PDB entry 8QCA | electron microscopy, 2.84 A resolution | chains A and C of the 6 polymer chains in the assembly

# Chain A
Protein: Antiviral helicase SKI2
Organism: Saccharomyces cerevisiae
Notes: EC 3.6.4.13
UniProt: P35207 (SKI2_YEAST); numbering as in UniProt (aligned over 1-1287)
Sequence (1287 residues; numbered 1 to 1287; the number before each row is that of its first residue):
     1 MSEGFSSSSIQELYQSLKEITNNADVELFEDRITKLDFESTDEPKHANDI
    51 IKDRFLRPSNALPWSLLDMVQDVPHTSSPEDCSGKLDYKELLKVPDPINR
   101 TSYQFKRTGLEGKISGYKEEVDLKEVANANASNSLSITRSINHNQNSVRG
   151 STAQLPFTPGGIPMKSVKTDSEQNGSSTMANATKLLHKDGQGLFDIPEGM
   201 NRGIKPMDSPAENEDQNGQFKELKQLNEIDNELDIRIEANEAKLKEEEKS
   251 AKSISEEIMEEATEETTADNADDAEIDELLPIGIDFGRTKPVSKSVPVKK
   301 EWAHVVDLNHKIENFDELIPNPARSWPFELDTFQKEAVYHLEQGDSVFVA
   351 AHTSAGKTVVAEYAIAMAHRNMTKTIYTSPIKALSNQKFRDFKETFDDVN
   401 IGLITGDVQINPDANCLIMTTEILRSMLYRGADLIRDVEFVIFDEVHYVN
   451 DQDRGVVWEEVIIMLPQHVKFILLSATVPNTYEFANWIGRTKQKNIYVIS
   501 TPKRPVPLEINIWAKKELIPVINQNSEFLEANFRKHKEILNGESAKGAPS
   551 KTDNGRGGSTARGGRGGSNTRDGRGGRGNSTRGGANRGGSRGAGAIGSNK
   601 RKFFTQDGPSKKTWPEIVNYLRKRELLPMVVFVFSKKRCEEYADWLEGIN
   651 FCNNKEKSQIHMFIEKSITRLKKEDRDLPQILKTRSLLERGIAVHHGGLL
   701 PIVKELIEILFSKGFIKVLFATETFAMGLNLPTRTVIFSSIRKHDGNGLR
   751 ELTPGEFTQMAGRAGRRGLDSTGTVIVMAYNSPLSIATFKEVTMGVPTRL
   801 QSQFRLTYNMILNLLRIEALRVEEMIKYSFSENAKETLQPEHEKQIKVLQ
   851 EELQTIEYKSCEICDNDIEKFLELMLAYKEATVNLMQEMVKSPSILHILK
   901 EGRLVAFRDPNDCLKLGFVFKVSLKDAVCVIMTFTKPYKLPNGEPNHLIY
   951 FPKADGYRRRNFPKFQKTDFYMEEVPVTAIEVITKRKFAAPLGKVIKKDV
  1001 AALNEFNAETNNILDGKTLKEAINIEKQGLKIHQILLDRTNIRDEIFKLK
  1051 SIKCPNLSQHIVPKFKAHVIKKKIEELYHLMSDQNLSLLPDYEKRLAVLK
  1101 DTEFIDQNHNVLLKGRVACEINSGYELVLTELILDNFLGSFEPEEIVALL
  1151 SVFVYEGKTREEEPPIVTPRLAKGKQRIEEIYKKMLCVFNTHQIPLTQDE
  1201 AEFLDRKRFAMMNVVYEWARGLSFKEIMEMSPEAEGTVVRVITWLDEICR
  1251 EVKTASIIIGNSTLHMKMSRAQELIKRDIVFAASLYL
Disordered / not traced: 1-7, 25-27, 40-44, 75-87, 122-128, 163-184, 208-300, 309-318, 452-454, 542-606, 833-1086
UniProt features mapped onto this chain:
  - region: Arg-556 to Arg-577 (RNA-binding RGG-box)
  - motif: Asp-444 to His-447 (DEVH box)
  - binding site (ATP): Ala-351 to Thr-358
  - modified residue: Ser-209 (Phosphoserine)

# Chain C
Protein: Antiviral protein SKI8
Organism: Saccharomyces cerevisiae
UniProt: Q02793 (SKI8_YEAST); residue numbers follow UniProt; this construct covers 1-397
Sequence (397 residues; row label = number of the first residue in the row):
     1 MSKVFIATANAGKAHDADIFSVSACNSFTVSCSGDGYLKVWDNKLLDNEN
    51 PKDKSYSHFVHKSGLHHVDVLQAIERDAFELCLVATTSFSGDLLFYRITR
   101 EDETKKVIFEKLDLLDSDMKKHSFWALKWGASNDRLLSHRLVATDVKGTT
   151 YIWKFHPFADESNSLTLNWSPTLELQGTVESPMTPSQFATSVDISERGLI
   201 ATGFNNGTVQISELSTLRPLYNFESQHSMINNSNSIRSVKFSPQGSLLAI
   251 AHDSNSFGCITLYETEFGERIGSLSVPTHSSQASLGEFAHSSWVMSLSFN
   301 DSGETLCSAGWDGKLRFWDVKTKERITTLNMHCDDIEIEEDILAVDEHGD
   351 SLAEPGVFDVKFLKKGWRSGMGADLNESLCCVCLDRSIRWFREAGGK
Disordered / not traced: 1, 160-166, 280-284

# Interface between chain A and chain C
Residue-residue contacts (40):
  Gln-11(A) / Val-146(C)
  Gln-11(A) / Lys-147(C)
  Tyr-14(A) / Ser-123(C)
  Tyr-14(A) / Val-146(C)  hydrophobic
  Tyr-14(A) / Phe-188(C)
  Gln-15(A) / Lys-121(C)  hydrogen bond (side chain-backbone)
  Leu-17(A) / Phe-89(C)
  Leu-17(A) / Ser-90(C)
  Lys-18(A) / Ser-90(C)
  Lys-18(A) / Gly-91(C)  hydrogen bond (side chain-backbone)
  Lys-18(A) / Asp-92(C)  salt bridge
  Lys-18(A) / Lys-120(C)
  Lys-18(A) / His-122(C)  hydrogen bond (side chain-backbone)
  Lys-18(A) / Ser-123(C)
  Ile-20(A) / His-61(C)
  Asn-22(A) / Phe-59(C)
  Asn-22(A) / Val-60(C)  hydrogen bond (side chain-backbone)
  Asn-22(A) / Lys-62(C)  hydrogen bond (side chain-backbone)
  Phe-29(A) / Asp-16(C)
  Phe-29(A) / Asp-35(C)
  Asn-411(A) / Gly-396(C)
  Lys-666(A) / Asn-48(C)
  Thr-669(A) / Glu-337(C)  hydrogen bond
  Arg-670(A) / Ile-6(C)
  Leu-671(A) / Asp-335(C)
  Lys-672(A) / His-332(C)
  Lys-672(A) / Asp-334(C)
  Lys-672(A) / Asp-335(C)
  Lys-673(A) / Asp-334(C)  hydrogen bond (backbone-backbone)
  Lys-673(A) / Glu-339(C)
  Arg-676(A) / Asp-335(C)  hydrogen bond (side chain-backbone)
  Arg-676(A) / Ile-336(C)
  Ser-1269(A) / Pro-277(C)
  Glu-1273(A) / Arg-316(C)  salt bridge
  Glu-1273(A) / Arg-325(C)  salt bridge
  Glu-1273(A) / Thr-328(C)  hydrogen bond
  Ala-1283(A) / Val-4(C)  hydrophobic
  Ala-1283(A) / Ile-6(C)  hydrophobic
  Leu-1287(A) / Arg-392(C)
  Leu-1287(A) / Gly-395(C)
Also at the interface, not in a pair above, chain A (32 interface residues in all): Ile-10, Arg-32, Trp-64, His-143, Val-408, Gln-409, Ile-410, Glu-674, Met-1266, Arg-1270, Arg-1277, Asp-1278
Also at the interface, not in a pair above, chain C (43 interface residues in all): Lys-3, Ala-7, Ala-17, Ile-230, His-279, Leu-285, Lys-321, Asn-330, Ile-342, Ala-394

# In short
32 residues of chain A and 43 residues of chain C are in contact; the contacts include 9 hydrogen bonds and 3
salt bridges. Polar pairs include Lys-18(A)/Asp-92(C), Glu-1273(A)/Arg-316(C) and Glu-1273(A)/Arg-325(C).
Curated annotation (UniProt) lists 8 ATP-binding residues on chain A.
Chain A is Antiviral helicase SKI2 and chain C is Antiviral protein SKI8, both from Saccharomyces cerevisiae;
the structure, CryoEM structure of a S. Cerevisiae Ski2387 complex in the closed state bound to RNA, was
determined by electron microscopy together with 8QCF, 8Q9T and 8QCB from the same study.
